Entry 7VUY (electron microscopy, 2.84 A resolution); this record covers chains A and S of the 5 polymer chains in the assembly.

# Chain A
Name: Guanine nucleotide-binding protein G(i) subunit alpha-1
From: Homo sapiens
UniProt: P63096 (GNAI1_HUMAN); residues 1-354 here = UniProt positions 1-354
Amino-acid sequence (354 residues; each row starts with the number of its first residue):
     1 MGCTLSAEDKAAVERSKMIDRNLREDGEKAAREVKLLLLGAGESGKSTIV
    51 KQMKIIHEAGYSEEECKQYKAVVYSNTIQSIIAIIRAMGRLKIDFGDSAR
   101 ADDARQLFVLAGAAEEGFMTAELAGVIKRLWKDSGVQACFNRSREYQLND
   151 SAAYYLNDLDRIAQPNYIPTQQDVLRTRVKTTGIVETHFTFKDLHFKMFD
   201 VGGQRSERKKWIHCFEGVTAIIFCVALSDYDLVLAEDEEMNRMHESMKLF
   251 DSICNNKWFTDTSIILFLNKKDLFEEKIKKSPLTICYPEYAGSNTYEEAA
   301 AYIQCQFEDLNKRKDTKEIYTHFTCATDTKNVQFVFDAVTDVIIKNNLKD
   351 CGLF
Unresolved in the structure: 1-2, 56-181
Curated features (UniProtKB/Swiss-Prot):
  - region: Lys35 to Thr48 (G1 motif), Asp173 to Thr181 (G2 motif), Phe196 to Arg205 (G3 motif), Ile265 to Asp272 (G4 motif), Thr324 to Thr329 (G5 motif)
  - binding site (GTP): Glu43 to Thr48, Ser151, Leu175 to Thr181, Asp200 to Gln204, Asn269 to Asp272, Ala326
  - binding site (Mg(2+)): Ser47, Thr181
  - modified residue: Arg178 (ADP-ribosylarginine), Gln204 (Deamidated glutamine), Cys351 (ADP-ribosylcysteine)
  - lipidation: Gly2 (N-myristoyl glycine), Cys3 (S-palmitoyl cysteine)
  - natural variant: Gly40 (G40C: In NEDHISB; G40R: In NEDHISB), Gly45 (G45D: In NEDHISB), Thr48 (T48I: In NEDHISB; T48K: In NEDHISB), Gln52 (Q52P: In NEDHISB), Ser75 (deletion: In NEDHISB; uncertain significance), Gln172 (deletion: In NEDHISB), Asp173 (D173V: In NEDHISB), Glu186 to Phe189 (deletion: In NEDHISB; uncertain significance), Cys224 (C224Y: In NEDHISB), Lys270 (K270N: In NEDHISB; K270R: In NEDHISB), Asp272 (D272G: In NEDHISB), Ala326 (A326P: In NEDHISB), 1 further natural variant entry in UniProt
  - mutagenesis: Gly42 (G42R: Abolishes switch to an activated conformation and dissociation from beta and gamma subunits upon GTP binding. Abolishes interaction with RGS family members), Glu116 (E116L: Enhances interaction (inactive GDP-bound) with RGS14), Gln147 (Q147L: Enhances interaction (inactive GDP-bound) with RGS14), Glu245 (E245L: Enhances interaction (inactive GDP-bound) with RGS14)

# Chain S
Name: scFv
From: Homo sapiens
Notes: antibody fragment or engineered binder
Amino-acid sequence (285 residues; each row starts with the number of its first residue; note: 1 number in that range is skipped by the numbering (no residue carries it; nothing is unmodelled there); a row labelled like 120A-120N holds insertion residues (120A, then the next letters in order); numbers below 1 keep their minus sign (Met-36 is residue -36)):
   -36 MLLVNQSHQGFNKEHTSKMVSAIVLYVLLAAAAHSAFAVQLVESGGGLVQ
    14 PGGSRKLSCSASGFAFSSFGMHWVRQAPEKGLEWVAYISSGSGTIYYADT
    64 VKGRFTISRDDPKNTLFLQMTSLRSEDTAMYYCVRSIYYYGSSPFDFWGQ
   114 GTTLTVS
120A-120N AGGGGSGGGGSGGG
   122 GSADIVMTQATSSVPVTPGESVSISCRSSKSLLHSNGNTYLYWFLQRPGQ
   172 SPQLLIYRMSNLASGVPDRFSGSGSGTAFTLTISRLEAEDVGVYYCMQHL
   222 EYPLTFGAGTKLEL
Unresolved in the structure: -36 to 1, 120A-120N
Cystine bridges: Cys22-Cys96, Cys147-Cys217

# How chain A and chain S interact
Pairs across the interface - 24 pairs, chain A then chain S:
  Leu5(A) - His155(S)
  Ser6(A) - His155(S)  hydrogen bond
  Ser6(A) - Asn157(S)
  Ser6(A) - Tyr161(S)  hydrogen bond
  Ala7(A) - His220(S)
  Ala7(A) - Leu221(S)
  Ala7(A) - Tyr223(S)  hydrophobic
  Glu8(A) - Tyr101(S)
  Glu8(A) - Tyr161(S)
  Glu8(A) - Tyr163(S)  hydrogen bond
  Glu8(A) - Arg179(S)  salt bridge
  Glu8(A) - His220(S)
  Lys10(A) - Tyr59(S)
  Ala11(A) - Tyr50(S)
  Ala11(A) - Tyr101(S)  hydrophobic
  Ala12(A) - Tyr101(S)
  Glu14(A) - Tyr50(S)
  Glu14(A) - Ser52(S)  hydrogen bond
  Glu14(A) - Thr57(S)  hydrogen bond
  Arg15(A) - Ser31(S)
  Arg15(A) - Tyr101(S)
  Arg15(A) - Tyr102(S)
  Met18(A) - Ser53(S)  hydrogen bond
  Met18(A) - Gly54(S)
Interface residues without a listed pair, chain A (11 interface residues in all): Thr4
Interface residues without a listed pair, chain S (19 interface residues in all): Ile100, Pro107

# Overview
Chain A and chain S form an interface of 11 and 19 residues respectively; the contacts include 6 hydrogen
bonds and 1 salt bridge. Among the polar pairs are Glu8(A)-Arg179(S), Ser6(A)-His155(S) and Ser6(A)-Tyr161(S).
Here chain A is Guanine nucleotide-binding protein G(i) subunit alpha-1 and chain S is scFv, both from Homo
sapiens. Entry 7VUY (Cryo-EM structure of pseudoallergen receptor MRGPRX2 complex with PAMP-12. state1) was
determined by electron microscopy (same publication as 7VDH, 7VDL, 7VDM, 7VUZ, 7VV0, 7VV3, 7VV4 and 7VV5).
